Entry 2VOP (X-ray diffraction, 2.80 A resolution); this record covers chains A and B.

[Chain A]
Name: Lupus la protein
Source organism: Homo sapiens
Notes: fragment: n-terminal domain, residues 4-194
UniProtKB: P05455 (LA_HUMAN); residues 4-194 here = UniProt positions 4-194
Chain sequence (193 residues; numbered 2 to 194; the number before each row is that of its first residue):
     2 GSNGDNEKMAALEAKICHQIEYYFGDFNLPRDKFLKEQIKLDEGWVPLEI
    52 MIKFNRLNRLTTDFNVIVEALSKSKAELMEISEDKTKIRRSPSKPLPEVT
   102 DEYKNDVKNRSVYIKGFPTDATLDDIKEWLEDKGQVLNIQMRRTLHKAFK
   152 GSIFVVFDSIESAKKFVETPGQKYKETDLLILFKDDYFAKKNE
Unresolved in the structure: 2-7, 192-194
UniProt features mapped onto this chain:
  - modified residue: Ser92 (Phosphoserine), Ser94 (Phosphoserine), Lys116 (N6-acetyllysine), Thr120 (Phosphothreonine), Lys128 (N6-acetyllysine)
Reported in the primary citation:
  - binding site for the 5-nt RNA strand (chain B): Gln20, Tyr23, Tyr24, Asp33, Phe35, Lys54, Phe55, Asn56, Arg57, Leu124, Ile140
  - contacts within the chain: Tyr23-Asn139 (hydrogen bond), Arg57-Asp125 (salt bridge), Phe28-Asn139 (pi stacking)
  - conformationally variable residues (order/disorder transition, side-chain flip): Phe28, Arg32, Asp102 to Asn110

[Chain B]
Molecule: 5-nt RNA strand
Sequence (5 nucleotides; each row starts with the number of its first residue; numbers below 1 keep their minus sign (A-5 is residue -5)):
    -5 AUUUU

[Interface between chain A and chain B]
Contacting residue pairs (19):
  Gln20(A) - U-2(B)  hydrogen bond to the base
  Tyr23(A) - U-2(B)  stacking on the base
  Tyr24(A) - U-2(B)  sugar contact
  Tyr24(A) - U-1(B)  hydrogen bond to the phosphate
  Asp33(A) - U-1(B)  hydrogen bond to the sugar
  Lys34(A) - U-1(B)  hydrogen bond to the sugar
  Phe35(A) - U-1(B)  stacking on the base
  Lys54(A) - U-4(B)  hydrogen bond to the base
  Lys54(A) - U-1(B)  base contact
  Phe55(A) - U-4(B)  base contact
  Phe55(A) - U-1(B)  sugar contact
  Asn56(A) - U-4(B)  hydrogen bond to the base
  Asn56(A) - U-1(B)  hydrogen bond to the phosphate
  Arg57(A) - U-2(B)  sugar contact
  Arg57(A) - U-1(B)  hydrogen bond to the phosphate
  Leu124(A) - U-2(B)  sugar contact
  Lys128(A) - U-2(B)  base contact
  Asn139(A) - U-2(B)  base contact
  Ile140(A) - U-2(B)  hydrogen bond to the base
Interface residues without a listed pair, chain A (16 interface residues in all): Asn29, Arg144
Interface residues without a listed pair, chain B (5 interface residues in all): A-5, U-3

[Summary]
16 residues of chain A face 5 of chain B across their interface, with 9 hydrogen bonds and 2 aromatic stacking
contacts. Polar contacts include Gln20(A)-U-2(B), Lys54(A)-U-4(B) and Asn56(A)-U-4(B). The paper reports a
binding site for the 5-nt RNA strand (chain B) at Gln20(A), Tyr23(A) and Tyr24(A) among others; conformational
variability at Phe28(A), Arg32(A) and Asp102(A).
Chain A is Lupus la protein (Homo sapiens) and chain B is a 5-nt RNA strand; the structure, Crystal structure
of N-terminal domains of Human La protein complexed with RNA oligomer AUUUU, was determined by X-ray
diffraction together with 2VOD, 2VON and 2VOO from the same study.
